5GTR - chains A and C; structure by X-ray diffraction, 2.80 A resolution.

# Chain A
Protein: Estrogen receptor
Source organism: Homo sapiens
Reference sequence: P03372 (ESR1_HUMAN); residue numbers follow UniProt; this construct covers 305-547
Chain sequence (243 residues; each row starts with the number of its first residue):
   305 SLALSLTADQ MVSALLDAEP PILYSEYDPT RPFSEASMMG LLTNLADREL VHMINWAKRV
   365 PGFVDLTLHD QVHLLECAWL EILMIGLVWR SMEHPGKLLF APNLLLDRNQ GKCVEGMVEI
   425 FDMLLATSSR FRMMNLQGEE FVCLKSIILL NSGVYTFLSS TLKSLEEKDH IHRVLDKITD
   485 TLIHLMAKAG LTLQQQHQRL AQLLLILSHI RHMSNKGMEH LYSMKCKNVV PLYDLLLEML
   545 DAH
Not modelled in the structure: 331-337
Ligand contacts: estradiol (EST): Met343, Leu346, Leu349, Ala350, Glu353, Leu384, Leu387, Met388, Leu391, Arg394, Phe404, Met421, Ile424, Gly521, His524, Leu525

# Chain C
Protein: Arg-ias-ile-0JY-dpp-arg-0JY-0JY-gln-NH2
Chain sequence (10 residues; numbered 1 to 10; the number before each row is that of its first residue):
     1 RDIXXRXXQX
Modified residues: Asp2 (beta-L-aspartic acid; IAS); 0JY (4-methyl-L-leucine) at position 4, DPP (diaminopropanoic acid) at position 5, 0JY (4-methyl-L-leucine) at position 7, 0JY (4-methyl-L-leucine) at position 8, NH2 (amino group) at position 10
Covalently attached groups: covalent link Asp2-DPP_5

# How chain A and chain C interact
Contacting residue pairs (19):
  Val355(A) with 0JY_7(C)
  Ile358(A) with 0JY_4(C); 0JY_7(C); 0JY_8(C)
  Lys362(A) with 0JY_7(C), hydrogen bond (side chain-backbone); 0JY_8(C)
  Leu372(A) with 0JY_8(C); Gln9(C); NH2_10(C)
  Gln375(A) with 0JY_8(C)
  Val376(A) with 0JY_4(C); 0JY_8(C)
  Leu379(A) with 0JY_8(C)
  Glu380(A) with 0JY_4(C)
  Leu539(A) with Ile3(C), hydrophobic
  Glu542(A) with Asp2(C); Ile3(C), hydrogen bond (side chain-backbone); 0JY_4(C), hydrogen bond (side chain-backbone)
  Met543(A) with 0JY_4(C)
Also at the interface, not in a pair above, chain A (13 interface residues in all): Phe367, Asp538

# In short
13 residues of chain A and 7 residues of chain C are in contact; the contacts include 3 hydrogen bonds. Among
the polar pairs are Lys362(A)-0JY_7(C), Glu542(A)-Ile3(C) and Glu542(A)-0JY_4(C). Chain A binds estradiol.
Here chain A is Estrogen receptor (Homo sapiens) and chain C is Arg-ias-ile-0JY-dpp-arg-0JY-0JY-gln-NH2. Entry
5GTR (estrogen receptor alpha in complex with a stabilized peptide antagonist 6) was determined by X-ray
diffraction (same publication as 5GS4).
